Entry 8T4D (electron microscopy, 3.10 A resolution); this record covers chains B and G of the 18 polymer chains in the assembly.

[Chain B (and G)]
Molecule: MD65 N332-GT5 SOSIP gp41
From: Human immunodeficiency virus 1
Notes: chain G of this document is another copy of the same molecule, construct and numbering; everything in this record applies to it too
Sequence (153 residues; numbered 512 to 664; the number before each row is that of its first residue):
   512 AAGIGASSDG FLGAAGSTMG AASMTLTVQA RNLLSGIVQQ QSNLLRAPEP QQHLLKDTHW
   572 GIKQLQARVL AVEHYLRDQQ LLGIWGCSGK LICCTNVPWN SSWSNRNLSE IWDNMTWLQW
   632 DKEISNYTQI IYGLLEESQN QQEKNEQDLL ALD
Not modelled in the structure: 512-520, 547-571
Cystine bridges: Cys598-Cys604
Glycans and other covalent adducts: N-acetylglucosamine (NAG) linked to Asn611

[Chain B / chain G interface]
Residue-residue contacts (30; chain B residue first):
  Thr538(B) - Ile595(G)
  Thr538(B) - Glu647(G)  hydrogen bond
  Thr538(B) - Asn651(G)
  Ala541(B) - Gln591(G)  hydrogen bond (backbone-side chain)
  Arg542(B) - Gln591(G)
  Arg542(B) - Ile595(G)
  Arg542(B) - Glu647(G)  salt bridge
  Leu545(B) - Leu587(G)
  Leu545(B) - Arg588(G)
  Leu545(B) - Gln591(G)
  Ser546(B) - Arg588(G)
  Ile573(B) - Ile573(G)  hydrophobic
  Leu576(B) - Ile573(G)  hydrophobic
  Leu576(B) - Leu576(G)  hydrophobic
  Leu576(B) - Gln577(G)
  Arg579(B) - Val580(G)
  Arg579(B) - Leu581(G)
  Arg579(B) - Glu584(G)  salt bridge
  Val580(B) - Val580(G)  hydrophobic
  Val583(B) - Leu587(G)  hydrophobic
  Tyr586(B) - Gln591(G)
  Leu587(B) - Leu587(G)  hydrophobic
  Gly600(B) - Gly594(G)
  Gly600(B) - Ser599(G)
  Lys601(B) - Glu654(G)
  Leu602(B) - Glu654(G)  hydrogen bond (backbone-side chain)
  Ile603(B) - Glu654(G)
  Ile603(B) - Lys655(G)
  Ile603(B) - Gln658(G)
  Cys605(B) - Leu661(G)  hydrophobic
Other interface residues (no listed pair), chain B (18 interface residues in all): Ser534
Other interface residues (no listed pair), chain G (19 interface residues in all): Val583

[Summary]
18 residues of chain B face 19 of chain G across their interface, with 3 hydrogen bonds and 2 salt bridges.
Among the polar pairs are Arg542(B)-Glu647(G), Arg579(B)-Glu584(G) and Thr538(B)-Glu647(G).
N-acetylglucosamine is covalently linked to Asn611(B).
Both chains are MD65 N332-GT5 SOSIP gp41 (Human immunodeficiency virus 1). Entry 8T4D (MD65 N332-GT5 SOSIP in
complex with RM_N332_08 Fab and RM20A3 Fab) was determined by electron microscopy (same publication as 8T49,
8T4B, 8T4K and 8T4L).
